4ZVR - chains C and D of the 6 polymer chains in the assembly; structure by X-ray diffraction, 2.30 A resolution.

Chain C:
Protein: Caspase-7
Organism: Homo sapiens
Notes: EC 3.4.22.60
UniProt: P55210 (CASP7_HUMAN); residues 301-498 here correspond to UniProt positions 1-198 (UniProt number = residue number - 300)
Chain sequence (198 residues; each row starts with the number of its first residue):
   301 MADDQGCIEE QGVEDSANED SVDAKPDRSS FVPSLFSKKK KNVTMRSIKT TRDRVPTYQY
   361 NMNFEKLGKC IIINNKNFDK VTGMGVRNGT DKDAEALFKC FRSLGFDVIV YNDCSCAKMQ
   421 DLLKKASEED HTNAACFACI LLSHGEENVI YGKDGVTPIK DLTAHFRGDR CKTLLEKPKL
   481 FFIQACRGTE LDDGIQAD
Disordered / not traced: 301-357, 497-498
UniProt features mapped onto this chain:
  - region: Lys338 to Lys341 (Exosite), Lys376 to Arg387 (Loop L1), Arg487 to Gln496 (Loop L2)
  - active site: His444, Cys486
  - site: Phe336, Ser337 (Cleavage), Met345, Arg346 (Cleavage), Ser347, Ile348 (Cleavage), Arg487 (Involved in allosteric regulation)
  - modified residue: Ala302 (N-acetylalanine), Ser330 (Phosphoserine), Ser337 (Phosphoserine), Thr473 (Phosphothreonine)

Chain D:
Protein: Caspase-7
Organism: Homo sapiens
Notes: EC 3.4.22.60
UniProt: P55210 (CASP7_HUMAN); residues 499-603 here correspond to UniProt positions 199-303 (UniProt number = residue number - 300)
Chain sequence (113 residues; numbered 499 to 611; the number before each row is that of its first residue):
   499 SGPINDTDAN PRYKIPVEAD FLFAYSTVPG YVSYRVPGRG SWFVQALCSI LEEHGKDLEI
   559 MQILTRVNDR VARHFESDSD DPHFHEKKQI PCVVSMLTKE LYFSQLEHHH HHH
Disordered / not traced: 499-510, 604-611
Sequence notes: engineered mutation Val530 (Tyr230 in P55210), Tyr532 (Trp232 in P55210), Val534 (Ser234 in P55210), Asp576 (Gln276 in P55210); expression tag (604-611)
UniProt features mapped onto this chain:
  - region: Val526 to Tyr529, Ser531, Arg533, Pro535 to Gly538 (Loop L3), Glu574 to Ile588 (Loop L4)
  - site: Tyr523 (Involved in allosteric regulation)
  - modified residue: Arg533 (Microbial infection: ADP-riboxanated arginine), Ser539 (Phosphoserine)

How chain C and chain D interact:
Pairs across the interface (105; chain C residue first):
  Tyr358(C) with Lys597(D); Glu598(D), hydrogen bond (backbone-backbone)
  Gln359(C) with Lys597(D); Glu598(D); Tyr600(D)
  Tyr360(C) with Asp518(D), hydrogen bond; Leu595(D); Thr596(D), hydrogen bond (side chain-backbone); Lys597(D); Glu598(D), hydrogen bond (backbone-backbone)
  Met362(C) with Leu599(D), hydrophobic; Tyr600(D); Ser602(D); Gln603(D)
  Arg387(C) with Arg533(D)
  Asn388(C) with Arg533(D), hydrogen bond (backbone-side chain); Pro535(D)
  Gly389(C) with Val534(D); Pro535(D); Gly538(D)
  Lys392(C) with Gly536(D), hydrogen bond (side chain-backbone); Arg537(D); Gln543(D), hydrogen bond (backbone-side chain)
  Asp393(C) with Gly538(D); Ser539(D), hydrogen bond; Val542(D); Gln543(D), hydrogen bond
  Ala396(C) with Gln543(D); Cys546(D)
  Leu397(C) with Val542(D), hydrophobic; Cys546(D), hydrophobic
  Cys400(C) with Leu549(D), hydrophobic
  Phe401(C) with Leu549(D), hydrophobic
  Ser403(C) with Lys554(D), hydrogen bond (backbone-side chain)
  Leu404(C) with Gly553(D)
  Phe406(C) with Phe601(D), hydrophobic
  Leu442(C) with Val542(D), hydrophobic
  Glu447(C) with Pro527(D); Gly528(D)
  Ile459(C) with Tyr523(D)
  Thr463(C) with Phe519(D); Phe521(D)
  Phe466(C) with Phe519(D)
  Arg467(C) with Val515(D); Glu516(D); Phe519(D)
  Gly468(C) with Val515(D), hydrogen bond (backbone-backbone)
  Asp469(C) with Val515(D)
  Glu476(C) with Ile513(D); Asp518(D)
  Lys477(C) with Asp518(D)
  Pro478(C) with Asp518(D)
  Lys479(C) with Ala517(D); Asp518(D), hydrogen bond (backbone-backbone); Phe519(D); Leu520(D), hydrogen bond (backbone-backbone)
  Leu480(C) with Leu520(D); Leu599(D), hydrophobic; Phe601(D), hydrophobic
  Phe481(C) with Phe519(D), hydrophobic; Leu520(D), hydrogen bond (backbone-backbone); Phe521(D); Ala522(D), hydrogen bond (backbone-backbone)
  Phe482(C) with Ala522(D); Leu545(D), hydrophobic
  Ile483(C) with Ala522(D), hydrogen bond (backbone-backbone); Tyr523(D); Ser524(D), hydrogen bond (backbone-backbone)
  Gln484(C) with Ser524(D), hydrogen bond; Ser531(D), hydrogen bond; Ser539(D), hydrogen bond; Phe541(D); Val542(D)
  Ala485(C) with Ser524(D); Thr525(D); Ser531(D)
  Cys486(C) with Tyr529(D); Val530(D), hydrophobic; Ser531(D), hydrogen bond (side chain-backbone)
  Arg487(C) with Tyr523(D); Thr525(D), hydrogen bond (side chain-backbone); Val526(D); Pro527(D); Gly528(D), hydrogen bond (backbone-backbone); Tyr529(D), hydrogen bond (backbone-backbone); Cys590(D)
  Gly488(C) with Gly528(D); Tyr529(D), hydrogen bond (backbone-backbone); Val530(D)
  Thr489(C) with Gly528(D), hydrogen bond (backbone-backbone); Val530(D)
  Glu490(C) with Gly528(D), hydrogen bond (backbone-backbone); Tyr529(D); Val530(D), hydrogen bond (backbone-backbone)
  Leu491(C) with Tyr529(D); Val530(D), hydrophobic; Tyr532(D); His581(D); Phe582(D), hydrophobic
  Asp492(C) with Tyr529(D); Lys585(D); Lys586(D), hydrogen bond (backbone-backbone)
  Asp493(C) with Glu584(D); Lys585(D), salt bridge
  Gly494(C) with Lys586(D)
Also at the interface, not in a pair above, chain C (49 interface residues in all): Asn363, Leu367, Val386, Thr390, His444, Leu475
Also at the interface, not in a pair above, chain D (50 interface residues in all): Leu562

In short:
The interface between chain C and chain D involves 49 residues on one side and 50 on the other, with 29
hydrogen bonds and 1 salt bridge. Polar pairs include Asp493(C)-Lys585(D), Tyr360(C)-Asp518(D) and
Tyr360(C)-Thr596(D). From UniProt: active-site residues His444(C) and Cys486(C) on chain C.
Here chain C is Caspase-7 and chain D is Caspase-7, both from Homo sapiens. Entry 4ZVR (Caspase-7 Variant 4
(V4) with reprogrammed substrate specificity due to Y230V/W232Y/S234V/Q276D substitutions bound to DEVD
inhibitor) was determined by X-ray diffraction together with 4ZVO, 4ZVP, 4ZVQ, 4ZVS, 4ZVT and 4ZVU from the
same study.
